Entry 1ENO (X-ray diffraction, 1.90 A resolution); this record covers chain A.

== Chain A ==
Name: Enoyl acyl carrier protein reductase
Source organism: Brassica napus
Notes: EC 1.3.1.9; engineered mutation(s): S1A
UniProt: P80030 (FABI_BRANA); residues 1-312 here correspond to UniProt positions 74-385 (UniProt number = residue number + 73)
Amino-acid sequence (312 residues; each row starts with the number of its first residue):
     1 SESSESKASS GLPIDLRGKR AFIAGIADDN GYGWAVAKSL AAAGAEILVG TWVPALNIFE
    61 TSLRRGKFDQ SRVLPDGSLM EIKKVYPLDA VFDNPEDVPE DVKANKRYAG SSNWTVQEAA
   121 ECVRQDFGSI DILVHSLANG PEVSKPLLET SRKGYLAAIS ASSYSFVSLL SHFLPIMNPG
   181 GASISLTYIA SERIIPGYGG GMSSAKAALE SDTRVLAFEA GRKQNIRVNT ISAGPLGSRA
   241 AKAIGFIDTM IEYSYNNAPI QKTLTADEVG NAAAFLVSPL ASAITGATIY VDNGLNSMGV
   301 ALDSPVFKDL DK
Not modelled in the structure: 1-11, 309-312
Sequence notes: conflict D311 (Asn384 in P80030)
Ligand contacts: NAD (nicotinamide-adenine-dinucleotide): G25, I26, A27, N30, G31, Y32, W52, L88, D89, A90, V91, H135, S136, L137, A138, N139, L186, T187, Y188, Y198, K206, A233, G234

== Overview ==
Bound to chain A: NAD.
Chain A is Enoyl acyl carrier protein reductase (Brassica napus); the structure, Brassica napus enoyl acp
reductase/NAD binary complex at ph 8.0 and room temperature, was determined by X-ray diffraction together with
1ENP from the same study.
